Entry 3PTX (X-ray diffraction, 3.00 A resolution); this record covers chains E and R of the 6 polymer chains in the assembly.

Chain E:
Name: Nucleoprotein
From: Vesicular stomatitis Indiana virus
Reference sequence: P03521 (NCAP_VSIVA); numbering as in UniProt (aligned over 2-422)
Sequence (421 residues; numbered 2 to 422; the number before each row is that of its first residue):
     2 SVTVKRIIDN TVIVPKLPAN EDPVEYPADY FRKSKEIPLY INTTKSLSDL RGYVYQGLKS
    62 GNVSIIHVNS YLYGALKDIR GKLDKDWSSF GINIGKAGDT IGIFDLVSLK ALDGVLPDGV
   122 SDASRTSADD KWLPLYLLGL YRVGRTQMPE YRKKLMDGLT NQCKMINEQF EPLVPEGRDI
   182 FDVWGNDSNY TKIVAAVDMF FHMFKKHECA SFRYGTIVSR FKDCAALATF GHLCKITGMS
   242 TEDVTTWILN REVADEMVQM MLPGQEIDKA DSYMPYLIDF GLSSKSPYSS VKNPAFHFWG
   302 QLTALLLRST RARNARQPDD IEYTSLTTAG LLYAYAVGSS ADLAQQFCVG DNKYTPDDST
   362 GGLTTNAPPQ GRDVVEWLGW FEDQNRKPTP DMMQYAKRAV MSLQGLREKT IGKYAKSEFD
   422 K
Bound ions: uranyl (VI) ion site 1 near Asp123 (its only coordinating residue here); uranyl (VI) ion site 2: Glu253, Glu323 (shared with 1 residue of chain A); uranyl (VI) ion site 3: Asp384 (shared with 1 residue of chain A)
Reported in the primary citation:
  - binding site for the 45-nt RNA strand (chain R): Asn187

Chain R:
Molecule: 45-nt RNA strand
Sequence (45 nucleotides; row label = number of the first residue in the row):
     1 AAAAAAAAAA AAAAAAAAAA AAAAAAAAAA AAAAAAAAAA AAAAA
Bound ions: uranyl (VI) ion (5 sites), coordinated by A5, A6, A15, A22, A24, A33, A42

How chain E and chain R interact:
Pairs across the interface - 39 pairs, chain E then chain R:
  Asp23(E) - A38(R)  phosphate contact
  Arg143(E) - A44(R)  salt bridge to the phosphate
  Arg143(E) - A45(R)  salt bridge to the phosphate
  Arg146(E) - A39(R)  hydrogen bond to the sugar
  Met149(E) - A42(R)  sugar contact
  Glu151(E) - A42(R)  sugar contact
  Glu151(E) - A43(R)  phosphate contact
  Glu151(E) - A44(R)  phosphate contact
  Lys155(E) - A44(R)  salt bridge to the phosphate
  Asn162(E) - A45(R)  base contact
  Asn187(E) - A36(R)  hydrogen bond to the base
  Ser212(E) - A45(R)  base contact
  Arg214(E) - A45(R)  phosphate contact
  Tyr215(E) - A45(R)  phosphate contact
  Ile218(E) - A44(R)  base contact
  Ile218(E) - A45(R)  phosphate contact
  Val219(E) - A44(R)  base contact
  Asp224(E) - A38(R)  hydrogen bond to the sugar
  Asp224(E) - A39(R)  phosphate contact
  Asp224(E) - A40(R)  phosphate contact
  Cys225(E) - A40(R)  hydrogen bond to the phosphate
  Ala226(E) - A40(R)  hydrogen bond to the phosphate
  Lys286(E) - A38(R)  salt bridge to the phosphate
  Lys286(E) - A39(R)  salt bridge to the phosphate
  Ser287(E) - A39(R)  phosphate contact
  Ser290(E) - A39(R)  hydrogen bond to the phosphate
  Ser290(E) - A40(R)  phosphate contact
  Ser291(E) - A40(R)  hydrogen bond to the phosphate
  Val292(E) - A39(R)  phosphate contact
  Val292(E) - A40(R)  base contact
  His298(E) - A41(R)  salt bridge to the phosphate
  Arg312(E) - A41(R)  base contact
  Asn315(E) - A41(R)  sugar contact
  Arg317(E) - A40(R)  sugar contact
  Arg317(E) - A41(R)  salt bridge to the phosphate
  Arg408(E) - A41(R)  hydrogen bond to the sugar
  Arg408(E) - A42(R)  base contact
  Arg408(E) - A43(R)  salt bridge to the phosphate
  Lys410(E) - A40(R)  base contact
Interface residues without a listed pair, chain E (33 interface residues in all): Lys165, Arg179, Ala211, Arg221, Ser285, Ala316
Interface residues without a listed pair, chain R (10 interface residues in all): A37

Overview:
33 residues of chain E and 10 residues of chain R are in contact, with 8 hydrogen bonds and 8 salt bridges.
Among the polar pairs are Asn187(E)-A36(R), Arg146(E)-A39(R) and Asp224(E)-A38(R). Glu253(E) and Glu323(E)
coordinate uranyl (VI) ion site 2. The paper reports a binding site for the 45-nt RNA strand (chain R) at
Asn187(E).
Here chain E is Nucleoprotein (Vesicular stomatitis Indiana virus) and chain R is a 45-nt RNA strand. Entry
3PTX (Crystal Structure of a vesicular stomatitis virus nucleocapsid-polyA complex) was determined by X-ray
diffraction together with 3PTO, 3PU0, 3PU1 and 3PU4 from the same study.
